1N8S - chains A and C; structure by X-ray diffraction, 3.04 A resolution.

== Chain A ==
Protein: Triacylglycerol lipase, pancreatic
Organism: Homo sapiens
Notes: EC 3.1.1.3
UniProtKB: P16233 (LIPP_HUMAN); the construct lacks a stretch of the UniProt sequence and is renumbered around it, so the offset changes along the chain: 1-30 = UniProt 17-46; 31-404 = UniProt 48-421; 406-449 = UniProt 422-465
Sequence (449 residues; row label = number of the first residue in the row; note: 1 number in that range is skipped by the numbering (no residue carries it; nothing is unmodelled there)):
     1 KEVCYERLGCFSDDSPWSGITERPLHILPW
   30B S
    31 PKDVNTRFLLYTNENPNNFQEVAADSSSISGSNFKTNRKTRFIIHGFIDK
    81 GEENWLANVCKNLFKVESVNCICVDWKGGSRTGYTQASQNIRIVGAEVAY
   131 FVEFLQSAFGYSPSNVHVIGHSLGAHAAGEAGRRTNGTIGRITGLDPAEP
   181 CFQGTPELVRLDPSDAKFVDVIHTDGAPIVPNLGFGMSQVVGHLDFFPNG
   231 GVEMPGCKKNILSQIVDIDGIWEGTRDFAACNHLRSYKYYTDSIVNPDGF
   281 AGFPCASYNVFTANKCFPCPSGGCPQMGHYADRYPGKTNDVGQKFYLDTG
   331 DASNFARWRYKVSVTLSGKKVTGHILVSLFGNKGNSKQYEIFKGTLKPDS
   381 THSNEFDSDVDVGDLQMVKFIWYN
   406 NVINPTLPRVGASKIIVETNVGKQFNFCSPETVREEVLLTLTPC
Disulfide bonds: Cys-4/Cys-10, Cys-90/Cys-101, Cys-237/Cys-261, Cys-285/Cys-296, Cys-299/Cys-304, Cys-433/Cys-449
Swiss-Prot annotation at these positions:
  - active site: Ser-152 (Nucleophile), Asp-176 (Charge relay system), His-263 (Charge relay system)
  - binding site (Ca(2+)): Glu-187, Arg-190, Asp-192, Asp-195
  - glycosylation: Asn-166 (N-linked (GlcNAc...) asparagine)

== Chain C ==
Protein: colipase II
Organism: Sus scrofa
UniProtKB: P02703 (COL_PIG); residues 501-595 here correspond to UniProt positions 1-95 (UniProt number = residue number - 500)
Sequence (95 residues; numbered 501 to 595; the number before each row is that of its first residue):
   501 VPDPRGIIINLDEGELCLNSAQCKSNCCQHDTILSLLRCALKARENSECS
   551 AFTLYGVYYKCPCERGLTCEGDKSLVGSITNTNFGICHNVGRSDS
Unresolved in the structure: 501-505, 591-595
Disulfide bonds: Cys-517/Cys-528, Cys-523/Cys-539, Cys-527/Cys-561, Cys-549/Cys-569, Cys-563/Cys-587

== Chain A / chain C interface ==
Residue-residue contacts - 23 pairs, chain A then chain C:
  Phe-360(A) with Glu-545(C)
  Asn-365(A) with Arg-544(C); Glu-545(C), hydrogen bond (side chain-backbone); Asn-546(C), hydrogen bond
  Ser-366(A) with Arg-544(C)
  Lys-367(A) with Arg-544(C); Glu-564(C)
  Gln-368(A) with Glu-564(C), hydrogen bond (backbone-side chain); Arg-565(C), hydrogen bond (side chain-backbone); Leu-567(C)
  Asp-389(A) with Arg-544(C), salt bridge
  Val-390(A) with Arg-544(C)
  Lys-399(A) with Glu-545(C), salt bridge; Asn-589(C), hydrogen bond
  Ile-401(A) with Arg-565(C)
  Tyr-403(A) with Arg-565(C)
  Glu-441(A) with Arg-565(C), salt bridge; Gly-566(C)
  Leu-443(A) with Glu-545(C); Arg-565(C); Gly-566(C); Leu-567(C), hydrophobic; Asn-589(C)
Other interface residues (no listed pair), chain A (13 interface residues in all): Thr-445
Other interface residues (no listed pair), chain C (9 interface residues in all): Leu-541

== Overview ==
Chain A and chain C form an interface of 13 and 9 residues respectively; the contacts include 5 hydrogen bonds
and 3 salt bridges. Polar pairs include Asp-389(A)/Arg-544(C), Lys-399(A)/Glu-545(C) and
Glu-441(A)/Arg-565(C). UniProt lists 3 active-site residues and 4 Ca2+-binding residues on chain A.
Chain A is Triacylglycerol lipase, pancreatic (Homo sapiens) and chain C is colipase II (Sus scrofa); the
structure, Structure of the pancreatic lipase-colipase complex, was determined by X-ray diffraction.
